Entry 1BND (X-ray diffraction, 2.30 A resolution); this record covers chains A and B.

[Chain A]
Name: Brain derived neurotrophic factor
From: Homo sapiens
UniProt: P23560 (BDNF_HUMAN); residues 1-119 here correspond to UniProt positions 129-247 (UniProt number = residue number + 128)
Amino-acid sequence (119 residues; each row starts with the number of its first residue):
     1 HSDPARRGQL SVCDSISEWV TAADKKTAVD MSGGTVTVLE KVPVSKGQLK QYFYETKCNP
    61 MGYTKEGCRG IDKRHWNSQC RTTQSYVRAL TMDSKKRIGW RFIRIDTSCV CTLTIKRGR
Not modelled in the structure: 1-7, 117-119
Disulfide bonds: C13-C80, C58-C109, C68-C111
Sequence notes: conflict Q9 (Glu137 in P23560)

[Chain B]
Name: Neurotrophin 3
From: Homo sapiens
UniProt: P20783 (NT3_HUMAN); the author numbering skips numbers that UniProt does not, so the offset changes along the chain: 1-114 = UniProt 139-252; 116-120 = UniProt 253-257
Amino-acid sequence (119 residues; numbered 1 to 120; 1 number in that range is skipped by the numbering (no residue carries it; nothing is unmodelled there); the number before each row is that of its first residue):
     1 YAEHKSHRGE VSVCDSESLW VTDKSSAIDI RGHQVTVLGE IKTQNSPVKQ YFYETRCKEA
    61 RPVKNGCRGI DDKHWNSQCK TSQTYVRALT SENNKLVGWR WIRIDTSCVC ALSR
   116 KIGRT
Not modelled in the structure: 1-7, 117-120
Disulfide bonds: C14-C79, C57-C108, C67-C110
Sequence notes: conflict V11 (Tyr149 in P20783), Q44 (Gly182 in P20783)

[Interface between chain A and chain B]
Contacting residue pairs (53; chain A residue first):
  G8(A) - S113(B)  hydrogen bond (backbone-side chain)
  Q9(A) - A111(B)
  Q9(A) - L112(B)
  L10(A) - A111(B)
  L10(A) - L112(B)  hydrogen bond (backbone-backbone)
  V12(A) - C110(B)  hydrogen bond (backbone-backbone)
  V12(A) - L112(B)  hydrophobic
  W19(A) - I30(B)  hydrophobic
  W19(A) - W101(B)
  M31(A) - W20(B)  hydrophobic
  V44(A) - W99(B)
  L49(A) - W99(B)
  K50(A) - R87(B)  hydrogen bond (backbone-side chain)
  Y52(A) - R87(B)
  Y52(A) - W101(B)  hydrogen bond
  Y54(A) - T84(B)
  Y54(A) - Y85(B)
  R69(A) - L112(B)
  G70(A) - I70(B)
  G70(A) - D71(B)  hydrogen bond (backbone-backbone)
  G70(A) - W75(B)
  G70(A) - L112(B)
  I71(A) - G69(B)
  I71(A) - I70(B)  hydrophobic
  D72(A) - G69(B)  hydrogen bond (backbone-backbone)
  D72(A) - I70(B)
  D72(A) - D71(B)
  R74(A) - D71(B)  salt bridge
  R74(A) - K73(B)
  W76(A) - G69(B)
  R81(A) - E10(B)  salt bridge
  S85(A) - Y53(B)
  S85(A) - T106(B)
  Y86(A) - Y53(B)
  R88(A) - V48(B)
  R88(A) - K49(B)  hydrogen bond (side chain-backbone)
  R88(A) - Y51(B)
  F102(A) - W20(B)  hydrophobic
  F102(A) - Y51(B)  hydrophobic
  T107(A) - T106(B)  hydrogen bond
  S108(A) - S107(B)  hydrogen bond
  C109(A) - V109(B)
  C111(A) - V13(B)  hydrogen bond (backbone-backbone)
  T112(A) - E10(B)
  T112(A) - V11(B)
  L113(A) - E10(B)
  L113(A) - V11(B)  hydrogen bond (backbone-backbone)
  L113(A) - V13(B)  hydrophobic
  L113(A) - R68(B)
  L113(A) - G69(B)
  T114(A) - G9(B)
  T114(A) - E10(B)
  I115(A) - G9(B)
Also at the interface, not in a pair above, chain A (36 interface residues in all): S11, F53, T56, V87, W100, V110
Also at the interface, not in a pair above, chain B (33 interface residues in all): S12, Q44, Q78, V86, C108

[Overview]
36 residues of chain A and 33 residues of chain B are in contact, with 12 hydrogen bonds and 2 salt bridges.
Among the polar pairs are R74(A)-D71(B), R81(A)-E10(B) and G8(A)-S113(B).
Here chain A is Brain derived neurotrophic factor and chain B is Neurotrophin 3, both from Homo sapiens. Entry
1BND (Structure of the brain-derived neurotrophic factor(slash)neurotrophin 3 heterodimer) was determined by
X-ray diffraction.
